Entry 5EOR (X-ray diffraction, 2.27 A resolution); this record covers chains L and A of the 3 polymer chains in the assembly.

[Chain L]
Protein: anti vaccinia virus A27 antibody 8E3 light chain
Source organism: Mus musculus
Notes: antibody fragment or engineered binder
Chain sequence (217 residues; each row starts with the number of its first residue):
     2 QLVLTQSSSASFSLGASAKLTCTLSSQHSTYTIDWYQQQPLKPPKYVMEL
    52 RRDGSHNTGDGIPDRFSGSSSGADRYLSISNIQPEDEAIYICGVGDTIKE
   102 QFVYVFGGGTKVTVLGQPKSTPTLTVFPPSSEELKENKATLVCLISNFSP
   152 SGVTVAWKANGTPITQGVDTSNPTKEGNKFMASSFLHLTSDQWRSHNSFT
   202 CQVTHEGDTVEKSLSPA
Disulfide bonds: Cys-23/Cys-93, Cys-144/Cys-202

[Chain A]
Protein: Protein A27
Chain sequence (10 residues; row label = number of the first residue in the row):
   101 DVQTGRRPYE
Unresolved in the structure: 101
From the paper describing this entry:
  - mutagenesis - G105A, P108A: decreased binding to group IV MAb 8E3

[How chain L and chain A interact]
Contacting residue pairs - 19 pairs, chain L then chain A:
  Thr-31(L) with Val-102(A); Gln-103(A), hydrogen bond (side chain-backbone); Thr-104(A)
  Tyr-32(L) with Gln-103(A); Thr-104(A); Gly-105(A)
  Thr-33(L) with Thr-104(A), hydrogen bond (backbone-backbone); Arg-107(A)
  Asp-35(L) with Arg-107(A), salt bridge; Pro-108(A)
  Glu-50(L) with Arg-107(A), salt bridge; Tyr-109(A), hydrogen bond
  Arg-53(L) with Val-102(A)
  Gly-96(L) with Gly-105(A); Arg-106(A), hydrogen bond (backbone-backbone)
  Asp-97(L) with Arg-106(A)
  Thr-98(L) with Arg-106(A), hydrogen bond
  Phe-103(L) with Arg-106(A); Arg-107(A)
Other interface residues (no listed pair), chain L (13 interface residues in all): Ile-34, Tyr-47, Tyr-105
The authors on this interface:
  - residue pairs: Thr-31(L)/Gln-103(A), Thr-33(L)/Thr-104(A), Asp-35(L)/Arg-107(A), Glu-50(L)/Arg-107(A) (salt bridge), Gly-96(L)/Arg-106(A), Thr-98(L)/Arg-106(A), Arg-107(A)/Thr-33(L), Tyr-109(A)/Glu-50(L)
  - epitope / paratope residues, chain L: Thr-31(L), Thr-33(L), Asp-35(L), Glu-50(L), Gly-96(L), Thr-98(L)
  - epitope / paratope residues, chain A: Gln-103(A), Thr-104(A), Arg-106(A), Arg-107(A), Tyr-109(A)

[In short]
The interface between chain L and chain A involves 13 residues on one side and 8 on the other, with 5 hydrogen
bonds and 2 salt bridges. Polar pairs include Asp-35(L)/Arg-107(A), Glu-50(L)/Arg-107(A) and
Thr-31(L)/Gln-103(A). The paper describes contacts between Thr-31(L) and Gln-103(A), Thr-33(L) and Thr-104(A)
and Asp-35(L) and Arg-107(A) among others; a salt bridge between Glu-50(L) and Arg-107(A). The paper reports
that G105A and P108A of chain A reduce binding to group IV MAb 8E3; epitope/paratope residues Thr-31(L),
Thr-33(L) and Gln-103(A) among others.
Here chain L is anti vaccinia virus A27 antibody 8E3 light chain (Mus musculus) and chain A is Protein A27.
Entry 5EOR (Structure of the murine antibody Fab 8E3 bound to the vaccinia virus A27 peptide 101-110) was
determined by X-ray diffraction.
